3TH8 - chains B and A; structure by X-ray diffraction, 2.11 A resolution.

Chain B (and A):
Molecule: Undecaprenyl pyrophosphate synthase
From: Escherichia coli
Notes: EC 2.5.1.31; chain A of this document is another copy of the same molecule, construct and numbering; everything in this record applies to it too
UniProt: P60472 (UPPS_ECOLI); numbering as in UniProt (aligned over 1-253)
Chain sequence (253 residues; row label = number of the first residue in the row):
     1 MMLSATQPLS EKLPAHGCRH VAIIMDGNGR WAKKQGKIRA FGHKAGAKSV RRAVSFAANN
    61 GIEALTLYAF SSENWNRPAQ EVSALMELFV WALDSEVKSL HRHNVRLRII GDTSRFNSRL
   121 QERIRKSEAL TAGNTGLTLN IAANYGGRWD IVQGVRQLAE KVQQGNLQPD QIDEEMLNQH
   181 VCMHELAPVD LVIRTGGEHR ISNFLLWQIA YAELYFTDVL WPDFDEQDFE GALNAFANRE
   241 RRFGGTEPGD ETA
Unresolved in the structure: 1-13, 71-85, 240-253 (chain A: 1-16, 72-89, 240-253)
Ligand contacts: bph-1063 (TH9; (2Z)-4-({3-[3-(hexyloxy)phenyl]propyl}amino)-2-hydroxy-4-oxobut-2-enoic acid): Met25, Asp26, Gly27, Asn28, Gly29, Arg30, Arg39, His43, Gly46, Ala47, Val50, Ala69, Phe70, Ala92, Glu96, Ile141, Trp221
Curated features (UniProtKB/Swiss-Prot):
  - active site: Asp26, Asn74 (Proton acceptor)
  - binding site (substrate): Asp26 to Arg30, Trp31, Arg39, His43, Ser71 to Glu73, Trp75, Arg77, Arg194, Arg200 to Ser202
  - binding site (Mg(2+)): Asp26, His199, Glu213
  - binding site (isopentenyl diphosphate): Glu213
  - site: Ala69 (Required for continued chain elongation), Leu137 (Important for determining product length)
What the authors report for this chain:
  - binding site for bph-1063: Asp26, Asn28
  - catalytic residues: Asp26, Asn28 (citing earlier work)

How chain B and chain A interact:
Pairs across the interface (69):
  Arg148(B) - Glu174(A)
  Arg148(B) - Trp207(A)  hydrogen bond (side chain-backbone)
  Arg148(B) - Ala210(A)
  Trp149(B) - Glu174(A)
  Ile151(B) - Ile151(A)  hydrophobic
  Ile151(B) - Leu177(A)  hydrophobic
  Ile151(B) - Trp207(A)  hydrophobic
  Val152(B) - Asp173(A)
  Val152(B) - Glu174(A)
  Val155(B) - Val155(A)  hydrophobic
  Arg156(B) - Pro169(A)
  Arg156(B) - Ile172(A)  hydrogen bond (side chain-backbone)
  Ala159(B) - Val162(A)
  Ala159(B) - Pro169(A)
  Ala159(B) - Ile172(A)  hydrophobic
  Glu160(B) - Pro169(A)
  Val162(B) - Ala159(A)
  Gln163(B) - Val162(A)
  Gln163(B) - Gln168(A)
  Gln163(B) - Pro169(A)
  Gln168(B) - Gln163(A)
  Pro169(B) - Arg156(A)
  Pro169(B) - Ala159(A)
  Pro169(B) - Glu160(A)
  Pro169(B) - Gln163(A)
  Asp170(B) - Arg156(A)  hydrogen bond (backbone-side chain)
  Ile172(B) - Val152(A)
  Ile172(B) - Arg156(A)  hydrogen bond (backbone-side chain)
  Ile172(B) - Ala159(A)  hydrophobic
  Asp173(B) - Val152(A)
  Glu174(B) - Arg148(A)
  Glu174(B) - Trp149(A)  hydrogen bond (side chain-backbone)
  Glu174(B) - Val152(A)
  Leu177(B) - Ile151(A)  hydrophobic
  Gly197(B) - Arg239(A)
  Glu198(B) - Arg239(A)  salt bridge
  His199(B) - Ala212(A)
  His199(B) - Glu213(A)
  His199(B) - Leu214(A)  hydrogen bond (backbone-backbone)
  His199(B) - Arg239(A)
  Arg200(B) - Tyr211(A)  hydrogen bond (side chain-backbone)
  Arg200(B) - Ala212(A)
  Arg200(B) - Glu213(A)  salt bridge
  Arg200(B) - Arg239(A)
  Ile201(B) - Ala210(A)
  Ser202(B) - Ala210(A)  hydrogen bond (backbone-backbone)
  Asn203(B) - Ala210(A)  hydrogen bond (backbone-backbone)
  Asn203(B) - Tyr211(A)
  Leu206(B) - Leu206(A)
  Leu206(B) - Ala210(A)  hydrophobic
  Trp207(B) - Arg148(A)  hydrogen bond (backbone-side chain)
  Trp207(B) - Ile151(A)  hydrophobic
  Ala210(B) - Arg148(A)
  Ala210(B) - Ile201(A)
  Ala210(B) - Ser202(A)  hydrogen bond (backbone-backbone)
  Ala210(B) - Asn203(A)  hydrogen bond (backbone-backbone)
  Ala210(B) - Leu206(A)  hydrophobic
  Tyr211(B) - Arg200(A)
  Tyr211(B) - Asn203(A)  hydrogen bond
  Ala212(B) - His199(A)
  Ala212(B) - Arg200(A)
  Glu213(B) - His199(A)  salt bridge
  Glu213(B) - Arg200(A)  salt bridge
  Leu214(B) - His199(A)  hydrogen bond (backbone-backbone)
  Phe216(B) - Leu214(A)  hydrophobic
  Phe216(B) - Phe216(A)  hydrophobic
  Phe236(B) - Arg200(A)
  Arg239(B) - Gly197(A)  hydrogen bond (side chain-backbone)
  Arg239(B) - His199(A)  hydrogen bond
Other interface residues (no listed pair), chain B (36 interface residues in all): Asn178, Gln208
Other interface residues (no listed pair), chain A (35 interface residues in all): Leu167, Asp170, Glu198, Gln208

Summary:
36 residues of chain B and 35 residues of chain A are in contact; the contacts include 16 hydrogen bonds and 4
salt bridges. Polar pairs include Glu198(B)-Arg239(A), Arg200(B)-Glu213(A) and Glu213(B)-His199(A). Chain B
binds bph-1063. The paper reports catalytic residues Asp26(B) and Asn28(B); a binding site for bph-1063 at
Asp26(B) and Asn28(B).
Both chains are Undecaprenyl pyrophosphate synthase (Escherichia coli). Entry 3TH8 (Structure of E. coli
undecaprenyl diphosphate synthase complexed with BPH-1063) was determined by X-ray diffraction, deposited
together with 4F6X and 4F6V.
